PDB entry 6LSM | X-ray diffraction, 2.75 A resolution | chains D and E of the 6 polymer chains in the assembly

[Chain D]
Name: Tubulin beta chain
Source organism: Sus scrofa
UniProt: A0A287AGU7 (A0A287AGU7_PIG); the author numbering skips numbers that UniProt does not, so the offset changes along the chain: 1-42 = UniProt 1-42; 45-360 = UniProt 43-358; 369-455 = UniProt 359-445
Amino-acid sequence (445 residues; row label = number of the first residue in the row; note: 10 numbers in that range are skipped by the numbering (no residue carries them; nothing is unmodelled there)):
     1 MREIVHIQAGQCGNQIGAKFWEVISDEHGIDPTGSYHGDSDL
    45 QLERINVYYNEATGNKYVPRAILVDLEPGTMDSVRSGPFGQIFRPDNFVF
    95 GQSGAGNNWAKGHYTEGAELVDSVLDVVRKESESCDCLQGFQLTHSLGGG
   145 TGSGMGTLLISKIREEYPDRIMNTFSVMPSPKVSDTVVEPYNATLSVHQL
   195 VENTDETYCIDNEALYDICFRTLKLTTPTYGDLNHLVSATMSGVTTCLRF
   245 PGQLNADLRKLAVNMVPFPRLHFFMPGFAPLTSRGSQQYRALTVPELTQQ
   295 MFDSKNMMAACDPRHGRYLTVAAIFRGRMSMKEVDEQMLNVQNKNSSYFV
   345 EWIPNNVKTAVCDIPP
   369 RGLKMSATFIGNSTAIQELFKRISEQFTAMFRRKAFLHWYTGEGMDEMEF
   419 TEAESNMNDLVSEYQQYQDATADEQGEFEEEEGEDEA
Not modelled in the structure: 1, 276-284, 442-455
Bound ions: Mg2+ near Gln11 (its only coordinating residue here)
Residues lining bound ligands: GDP (guanosine-5'-diphosphate): Gly10, Gln11, Cys12, Gln15, Ile16, Asp69, Asn101, Ser140, Gly142, Gly143, Gly144, Thr145, Gly146, Val171, Pro173, Val177, Ser178, Glu183, Asn206, Tyr224, Leu227, Asn228

[Chain E]
Name: Stathmin-4
Source organism: Mus musculus
UniProt: P63042 (STMN4_MOUSE); residues 5-145 here correspond to UniProt positions 49-189 (UniProt number = residue number + 44)
Amino-acid sequence (143 residues; numbered 3 to 145; the number before each row is that of its first residue):
     3 MADMEVIELNKCTSGQSFEVILKPPSFDGVPEFNASLPRRRDPSLEEIQK
    53 KLEAAEERRKYQEAELLKHLAEKREHEREVIQKAIEENNNFIKMAKEKLA
   103 QKMESNKENREAHLAAMLERLQEKDKHAEEVRKNKELKEEASR
Not modelled in the structure: 3-5, 29-43, 145
Sequence notes: initiating methionine (3); expression tag (4)

[How chain D and chain E interact]
Pairs across the interface - 25 pairs, chain D then chain E:
  Tyr108(D) - His129(E)  hydrogen bond
  Tyr108(D) - Ala130(E)  hydrophobic
  Tyr108(D) - Val133(E)  hydrophobic
  Tyr108(D) - Arg134(E)  hydrogen bond (backbone-side chain)
  Ala112(D) - Arg134(E)
  Ser155(D) - Leu123(E)
  Ser155(D) - Lys126(E)
  Lys156(D) - Asp127(E)  salt bridge
  Arg158(D) - Leu123(E)
  Glu159(D) - Leu120(E)
  Glu159(D) - Leu123(E)
  Glu159(D) - Gln124(E)
  Glu159(D) - Asp127(E)
  Pro162(D) - Met119(E)
  Asp163(D) - Arg112(E)
  Gln193(D) - Lys126(E)
  Asn197(D) - Leu123(E)
  Gly410(D) - Lys137(E)
  Gly410(D) - Glu141(E)
  Glu411(D) - Val133(E)
  Glu411(D) - Lys137(E)  salt bridge
  Gly412(D) - Val133(E)
  Gly412(D) - Lys137(E)
  Met413(D) - Val133(E)
  Glu417(D) - His129(E)  salt bridge
Also at the interface, not in a pair above, chain D (16 interface residues in all): Thr109
Also at the interface, not in a pair above, chain E (14 interface residues in all): Leu116

[Summary]
16 residues of chain D and 14 residues of chain E are in contact, with 2 hydrogen bonds and 3 salt bridges.
Polar contacts include Lys156(D)-Asp127(E), Glu411(D)-Lys137(E) and Glu417(D)-His129(E). Chain D binds GDP.
Chain D is Tubulin beta chain (Sus scrofa) and chain E is Stathmin-4 (Mus musculus); the structure, Tubulin
Polymerization Inhibitors, was determined by X-ray diffraction.
